6GFF - chains A and B of the 7 polymer chains in the assembly; structure by X-ray diffraction, 3.10 A resolution.

# Chain A
Name: Transforming growth factor beta-1
Organism: Homo sapiens
Notes: fragment: lap
UniProt: P01137 (TGFB1_HUMAN); residues 30-278 here = UniProt positions 30-278
Chain sequence (249 residues; row label = number of the first residue in the row):
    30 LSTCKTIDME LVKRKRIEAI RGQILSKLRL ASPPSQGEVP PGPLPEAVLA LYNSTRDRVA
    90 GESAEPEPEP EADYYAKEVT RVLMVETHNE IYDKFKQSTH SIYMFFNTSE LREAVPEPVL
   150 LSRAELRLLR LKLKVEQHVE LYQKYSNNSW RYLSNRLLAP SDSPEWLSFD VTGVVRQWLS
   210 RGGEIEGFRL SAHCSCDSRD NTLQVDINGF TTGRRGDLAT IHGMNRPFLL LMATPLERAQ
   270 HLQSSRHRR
Not modelled in the structure: 89-97, 113-130, 173-181, 210-214, 226-253, 267-278
Swiss-Prot annotation at these positions:
  - region: Asp226 to Gly252 (Bowtie tail)
  - motif: Arg244 to Asp246 (Cell attachment site)
  - site: Arg278 (Cleavage)
  - glycosylation (N-linked (GlcNAc...) asparagine): Asn82, Asn136, Asn176
  - natural variant: Arg45 (R45C: In IBDIMDE), Tyr81 (Y81H: In CAEND), Arg110 (R110C: In IBDIMDE), Arg218 (R218C: In CAEND; R218H: In CAEND), His222 (H222D: In CAEND), Cys223 (C223G: In CAEND; C223R: In CAEND), Cys225 (C225R: In CAEND)
  - mutagenesis: Cys33 (C33S: Abolishes interchain disulfide bond with LTBP1 and/or LRRC32, and subsequent regulation of activation of TGF-beta-1), Glu75 (E75A: Does not affect integrin-binding or activation of TGF-beta-1), Leu158 (L158A: Does not affect integrin-binding or activation of TGF-beta-1), Leu160 (L160A/R: Does not affect integrin-binding or activation of TGF-beta-1), Pro193 (P193A/R: Does not affect integrin-binding or activation of TGF-beta-1), Leu232 to Ile236 (Strongly inhibits integrin-binding and activation of TGF-beta-1), Val234 to Ile236 (Strongly inhibits integrin-binding and activation of TGF-beta-1), Asn237 (N237A: Does not affect integrin-binding or activation of TGF-beta-1), Asn254 (N254A: Does not affect integrin-binding or activation of TGF-beta-1), Phe257 to Leu260 (Strongly inhibits integrin-binding and activation of TGF-beta-1), Arg278 (R278A: Prevents cleavage and subsequent maturation of the protein. Generated in order to mimic the structure of the Transforming growth factor beta-1 proprotein)

# Chain B
Name: Transforming growth factor beta-1
Organism: Homo sapiens
Notes: fragment: Mature
UniProt: P01137 (TGFB1_HUMAN); numbering as in UniProt (aligned over 279-390)
Chain sequence (112 residues; numbered 279 to 390; the number before each row is that of its first residue):
   279 ALDTNYCFSS TEKNCCVRQL YIDFRKDLGW KWIHEPKGYH ANFCLGPCPY IWSLDTQYSK
   339 VLALYNQHNP GASAAPCCVP QALEPLPIVY YVGRKPKVEQ LSNMIVRSCK CS
Cystine bridges: Cys285-Cys294, Cys293-Cys356, Cys322-Cys387, Cys326-Cys389
Swiss-Prot annotation at these positions:
  - natural variant: Cys387 (C387R: In IBDIMDE)

# Chain A / chain B interface
Contacting residue pairs (22; chain A residue first):
  Arg45(A) with Gly349(B), hydrogen bond (side chain-backbone); Ala350(B), hydrogen bond (side chain-backbone); Ser351(B); Ala352(B)
  Ala48(A) with Trp330(B); Pro348(B); Gly349(B)
  Ile49(A) with Gly349(B)
  Gly51(A) with Trp330(B)
  Gln52(A) with Trp330(B); Asn347(B), hydrogen bond; Pro348(B); Gly349(B), hydrogen bond (side chain-backbone)
  Lys56(A) with His346(B)
  Glu100(A) with Ala279(B); Asn344(B); Gln345(B), hydrogen bond; Gln359(B)
  Ala101(A) with Asn344(B)
  Tyr103(A) with Ile329(B); Tyr343(B); His346(B)
Other interface residues (no listed pair), chain A (12 interface residues in all): Ser55, Asp102, Tyr104

# Overview
12 residues of chain A face 14 of chain B across their interface; the contacts include 5 hydrogen bonds. Among
the polar pairs are Arg45(A)-Gly349(B), Arg45(A)-Ala350(B) and Gln52(A)-Asn347(B). Curated annotation
(UniProt) lists 17 mutagenesis sites on chain A.
Chain A is Transforming growth factor beta-1 and chain B is Transforming growth factor beta-1, both from Homo
sapiens; the structure, Structure of GARP (LRRC32) in complex with latent TGF-beta1 and MHG-8 Fab, was
determined by X-ray diffraction.
